Entry 4LQI (X-ray diffraction, 2.70 A resolution); this record covers chains A and B of the 28 polymer chains in the assembly.

== Chain A ==
Name: Proteasome subunit alpha type-2
From: Saccharomyces cerevisiae
Notes: EC 3.4.25.1
Reference sequence: P23639 (PSA2_YEAST); the construct lacks a stretch of the UniProt sequence and is renumbered around it, so the offset changes along the chain: 4-102 = UniProt 1-99; 103-147 = UniProt 101-145; 148-200 = UniProt 147-199; 202-209 = UniProt 200-207; 2 more segments
Amino-acid sequence (250 residues; row label = number of the first residue in the row; note: 1 number in that range is skipped by the numbering (no residue carries it; nothing is unmodelled there); a row labelled like 217A-217B holds insertion residues (217A, then the next letters in order)):
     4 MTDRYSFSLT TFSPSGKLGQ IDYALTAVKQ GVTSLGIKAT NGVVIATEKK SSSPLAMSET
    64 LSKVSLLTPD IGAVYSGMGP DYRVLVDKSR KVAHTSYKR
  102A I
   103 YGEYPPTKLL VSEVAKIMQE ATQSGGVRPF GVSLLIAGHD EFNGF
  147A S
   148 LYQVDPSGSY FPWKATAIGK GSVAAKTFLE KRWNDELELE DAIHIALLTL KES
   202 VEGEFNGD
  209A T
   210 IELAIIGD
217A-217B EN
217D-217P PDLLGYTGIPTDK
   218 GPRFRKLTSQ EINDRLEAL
UniProt features mapped onto this chain:
  - cross-link: Lys110 (Glycyl lysine isopeptide (Lys-Gly) (interchain with G-Cter in ubiquitin))

== Chain B ==
Name: Proteasome subunit alpha type-3
From: Saccharomyces cerevisiae
Notes: EC 3.4.25.1
Reference sequence: P23638 (PSA3_YEAST); the construct lacks a stretch of the UniProt sequence and is renumbered around it, so the offset changes along the chain: 4-63 = UniProt 2-61; 64-144 = UniProt 63-143; 145-200 = UniProt 145-200; 202-204 = UniProt 201-203; 2 more segments
Amino-acid sequence (244 residues; each row starts with the number of its first residue; note: 1 number in that range is skipped by the numbering (no residue carries it; nothing is unmodelled there); a row labelled like 204A-204B holds insertion residues (204A, then the next letters in order)):
     4 GSRRYDSRTT IFSPEGRLYQ VEYALESISH AGTAIGIMAS DGIVLAAERK VTSTLLEQDT
   63A S
    64 TEKLYKLNDK IAVAVAGLTA DAEILINTAR IHAQNYLKTY NEDIPVEILV RRLSDIKQGY
   124 TQHGGLRPFG VSFIYAGYDD R
  144A Y
   145 GYQLYTSNPS GNYTGWKAIS VGANTSAAQT LLQMDYKDDM KVDDAIELAL KTLSKT
   202 TDS
204A-204B SA
   205 LTYDRLEFAT IR
216A-216B KG
   217 AN
218C-218D DG
   219 E
  219E V
   220 YQKIFKPQEI KDILVKTGIT
UniProt features mapped onto this chain:
  - cross-link (Glycyl lysine isopeptide (Lys-Gly)): Lys101 (interchain with G-Cter in ubiquitin), Lys199 (interchain with G-Cter in ubiquitin), Lys225 (interchain with G-Cter in ubiquitin)

== Interface between chain A and chain B ==
Pairs across the interface (62; chain A residue first):
  Arg7(A) - Ser5(B)
  Tyr8(A) - Ser5(B)
  Tyr8(A) - Tyr8(B)
  Ser9(A) - Gly127(B)
  Ser9(A) - Leu129(B)
  Phe10(A) - Ser5(B)
  Phe10(A) - Tyr8(B)
  Phe10(A) - Asp9(B)
  Phe10(A) - Gly128(B)
  Ser11(A) - Gly128(B)  hydrogen bond (backbone-backbone)
  Ser11(A) - Leu129(B)
  Ser11(A) - Arg130(B)  hydrogen bond (side chain-backbone)
  Thr13(A) - Arg130(B)
  Thr14(A) - Ser10(B)
  Thr14(A) - Thr12(B)
  Thr14(A) - Gln23(B)
  Phe15(A) - Gln23(B)
  Phe15(A) - Tyr26(B)
  Phe15(A) - Ala27(B)  hydrophobic
  Phe15(A) - Arg130(B)
  Phe15(A) - Pro131(B)
  Phe15(A) - Gly133(B)
  Ser16(A) - Tyr26(B)
  Pro17(A) - Tyr26(B)
  Pro17(A) - Glu29(B)
  Ser18(A) - Glu29(B)
  Ser18(A) - His33(B)
  Gly19(A) - Tyr26(B)
  Gly19(A) - Ser30(B)  hydrogen bond (backbone-side chain)
  Leu21(A) - Arg130(B)
  Lys41(A) - Glu60(B)  salt bridge
  Ser114(A) - Glu86(B)
  Lys118(A) - Ile87(B)
  Gln121(A) - Ala83(B)
  Gln121(A) - Asp84(B)  hydrogen bond
  Gln121(A) - Ile87(B)
  Gln121(A) - Arg130(B)
  Thr124(A) - Arg130(B)  hydrogen bond (backbone-side chain)
  Gln125(A) - Tyr123(B)
  Gln125(A) - Leu129(B)
  Gln125(A) - Arg130(B)  hydrogen bond (side chain-backbone)
  Gln125(A) - Phe132(B)
  Gly127(A) - Leu129(B)
  Tyr149(A) - Thr63(B)
  Ser154(A) - Ala83(B)
  Gly155(A) - Ala83(B)
  Ser156(A) - Ala83(B)
  Tyr157(A) - Glu86(B)  hydrogen bond
  Pro159(A) - Leu59(B)
  Pro159(A) - Glu60(B)  hydrogen bond (backbone-backbone)
  Trp160(A) - Ser56(B)
  Trp160(A) - Leu58(B)
  Trp160(A) - Leu59(B)
  Trp160(A) - Glu60(B)
  Lys161(A) - Thr57(B)  hydrogen bond (side chain-backbone)
  Lys161(A) - Leu58(B)  hydrogen bond (backbone-backbone)
  Lys161(A) - Leu59(B)
  Lys161(A) - Glu60(B)
  Ala162(A) - Leu58(B)
  Lys173(A) - Leu58(B)
  Glu177(A) - Thr57(B)  hydrogen bond
  Glu177(A) - Leu58(B)
Also at the interface, not in a pair above, chain A (34 interface residues in all): Ser126, Phe158, Leu176
Also at the interface, not in a pair above, chain B (32 interface residues in all): Ser63A, Leu81, Thr82

== In short ==
34 residues of chain A and 32 residues of chain B are in contact; the contacts include 11 hydrogen bonds and 1
salt bridge. Polar pairs include Lys41(A)-Glu60(B), Ser11(A)-Arg130(B) and Gly19(A)-Ser30(B).
Chain A is Proteasome subunit alpha type-2 and chain B is Proteasome subunit alpha type-3, both from
Saccharomyces cerevisiae; the structure, Yeast 20S Proteasome in complex with Vibralactone, was determined by
X-ray diffraction.
